Entry 4C4G (X-ray diffraction, 2.65 A resolution); this record covers chain A.

# Chain A
Name: Dual specificity protein kinase ttk
From: Homo sapiens
Notes: EC 2.7.12.1; fragment: kinase domain, residues 519-808
UniProtKB: P33981 (TTK_HUMAN); residues 519-808 here = UniProt positions 519-808
Sequence (313 residues; each row starts with the number of its first residue):
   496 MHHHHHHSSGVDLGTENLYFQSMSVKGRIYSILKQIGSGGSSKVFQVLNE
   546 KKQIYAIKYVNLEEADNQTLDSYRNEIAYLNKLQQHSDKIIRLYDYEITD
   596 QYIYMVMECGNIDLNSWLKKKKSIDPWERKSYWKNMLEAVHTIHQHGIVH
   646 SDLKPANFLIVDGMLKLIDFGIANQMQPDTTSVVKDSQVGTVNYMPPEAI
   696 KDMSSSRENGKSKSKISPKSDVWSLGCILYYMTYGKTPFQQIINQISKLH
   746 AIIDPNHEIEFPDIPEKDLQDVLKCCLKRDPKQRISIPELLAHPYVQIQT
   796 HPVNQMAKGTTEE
Disordered / not traced: 496-514, 669-683, 698-710, 795-808
Sequence notes: expression tag (496-518)
Modified / non-standard residues: T686 (phosphothreonine; TPO)
Small-molecule neighbours:
  - polyethylene glycol fragment (7PE; 2-(2-(2-(2-(2-(2-ethoxyethoxy)ethoxy)ethoxy)ethoxy)ethoxy)ethanol), molecule 1: S537, K553, V555, Y568, E571, I572, M600, A668
  - polyethylene glycol fragment (7PE), molecule 2: W622, K625, S626, K629
  - 7RO (tert-butyl 6-((2-chloro-4-(dimethylcarbamoyl)phenyl)amino)-2-(1-methyl-1H-pyrazol-4-yl)-1H-pyrrolo[3,2-c]pyridine-1-carboxylate): K529, I531, G532, V539, Q541, A551, K553, L575, I586, M600, M602, E603, C604, G605, N606, I607, D608, S611, A651, L654, I663
Reported in the primary citation:
  - specificity-determining residues: C604 (proposed by the authors, not directly observed)

# In short
Ligands of chain A: compound 7RO and polyethylene glycol fragment. The paper reports the specificity
determinant C604.
Chain A is Dual specificity protein kinase ttk (Homo sapiens); the structure, Structure-based design of orally
bioavailable pyrrolopyridine inhibitors of the mitotic kinase MPS1, was determined by X-ray diffraction (same
publication as 4C4E, 4C4F, 4C4H, 4C4I and 4C4J).
